Entry 6FPO (X-ray diffraction, 1.05 A resolution); this record covers chains S and L of the 4 polymer chains in the assembly.

Chain S:
Protein: Hydrogenase-1 small chain
From: Escherichia coli CFT073
Notes: EC 1.12.99.6
UniProt: P69740 (MBHS_ECOL6); residues 1-327 here correspond to UniProt positions 46-372 (UniProt number = residue number + 45)
Chain sequence (335 residues; numbered 1 to 335; the number before each row is that of its first residue):
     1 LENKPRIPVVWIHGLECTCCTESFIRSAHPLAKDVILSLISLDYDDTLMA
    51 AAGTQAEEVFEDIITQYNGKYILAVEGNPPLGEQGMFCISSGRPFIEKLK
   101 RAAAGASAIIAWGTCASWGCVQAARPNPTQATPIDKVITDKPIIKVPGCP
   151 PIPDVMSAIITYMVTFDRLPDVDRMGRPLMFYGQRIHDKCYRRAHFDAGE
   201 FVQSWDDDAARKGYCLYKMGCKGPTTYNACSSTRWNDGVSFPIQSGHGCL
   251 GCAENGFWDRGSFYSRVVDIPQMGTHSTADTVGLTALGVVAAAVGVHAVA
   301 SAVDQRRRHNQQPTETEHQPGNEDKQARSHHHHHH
Disordered / not traced: 1-3, 268-335
Differences from the reference sequence: expression tag (328-335)
Metal / ion sites: fe4-s3 cluster Fe: Cys-17, Cys-19, Cys-20, Glu-76, Cys-115, Cys-120, Cys-149; 4Fe-4S cluster Fe: His-187, Cys-190, Cys-215, Cys-221; 3Fe-4S cluster Fe: Cys-230, Cys-249, Cys-252
Residues lining bound ligands:
  - 3Fe-4S cluster (F3S): Ile-186, Thr-226, Asn-228, Cys-230, Trp-235, Phe-241, Pro-242, Cys-249, Leu-250, Gly-251, Cys-252, Ala-253
  - fe4-s3 cluster (SF3): Glu-16, Cys-17, Thr-18, Cys-19, Cys-20, Thr-21, Glu-76, Gly-113, Thr-114, Cys-115, Cys-120, Gly-148, Cys-149
  - 4Fe-4S cluster (SF4): Ile-186, His-187, Cys-190, Arg-192, Arg-193, Phe-196, Cys-215, Leu-216, Tyr-217, Cys-221, Gly-223, Pro-224, Ile-243
Curated features (UniProtKB/Swiss-Prot):
  - binding site ([4Fe-4S] cluster): Cys-17, Cys-20, Cys-115, Cys-149, His-187, Cys-190, Cys-215, Cys-221
  - binding site ([3Fe-4S] cluster): Cys-230, Cys-249, Cys-252

Chain L:
Protein: Hydrogenase-1 large chain
From: Escherichia coli K12
Notes: EC 1.12.99.6
UniProt: P0ACD8 (MBHL_ECOLI); numbering as in UniProt (aligned over 1-582)
Chain sequence (582 residues; numbered 1 to 582; the number before each row is that of its first residue):
     1 MSTQYETQGYTINNAGRRLVVDPITRIEGHMRCEVNINDQNVITNAVSCG
    51 TMFRGLEIILQGRDPRDAWAFVERICGVCTGVHALASVYAIEDAIGIKVP
   101 DNANIIRNIMLATLWCHDHLVHFYQLAGMDWIDVLDALKADPRKTSELAQ
   151 SLSSWPKSSPGYFFDVQNRLKKFVEGGQLGIFRNGYWGHPQYKLPPEANL
   201 MGFAHYLEALDFQREIVKIHAVFGGKNPHPNWIVGGMPCAINIDESGAVG
   251 AVNMERLNLVQSIITRTADFINNVMIPDALAIGQFNKPWSEIGTGLSDKC
   301 VLSYGAFPDIANDFGEKSLLMPGGAVINGDFNNVLPVDLVDPQQVQEFVD
   351 HAWYRYPNDQVGRHPFDGITDPWYNPGDVKGSDTNIQQLNEQERYSWIKA
   401 PRWRGNAMEVGPLARTLIAYHKGDAATVESVDRMMSALNLPLSGIQSTLG
   451 RILCRAHEAQWAAGKLQYFFDKLMTNLKNGNLATASTEKWEPATWPTECR
   501 GVGFTEAPRGALGHWAAIRDGKIDLYQCVVPTTWNASPRDPKGQIGAYEA
   551 ALMNTKMAIPEQPLEILRTLHSFDPCLACSTH
Disordered / not traced: 1
Modified positions: Cys-79 (S-hydroxycysteine; CSO)
Metal / ion sites: Mg2+: Glu-57, Cys-528; Ni2+: Cys-76, Cys-79, Cys-576, Cys-579; carbonmonoxide-(dicyano) iron Fe: Cys-79, Cys-579
Residues lining bound ligands: carbonmonoxide-(dicyano) iron (FCO): Cys-79, Val-82, His-83, Ala-507, Pro-508, Arg-509, Leu-512, Val-530, Pro-531, Thr-532, Cys-576, Cys-579
Curated features (UniProtKB/Swiss-Prot):
  - binding site (Ni(2+)): Cys-76, Cys-79, Cys-576, Cys-579

Chain S / chain L interface:
Pairs across the interface (204; chain S residue first):
  Pro-5(S) / Gln-178(L)
  Arg-6(S) / Phe-173(L)  hydrogen bond (side chain-backbone)
  Arg-6(S) / Gln-178(L)  hydrogen bond (backbone-side chain)
  His-13(S) / His-30(L)  hydrogen bond (backbone-side chain)
  Gly-14(S) / His-30(L)  hydrogen bond (backbone-side chain)
  Leu-15(S) / Met-52(L)  hydrophobic
  Leu-15(S) / Phe-53(L)
  Glu-16(S) / Glu-28(L)
  Glu-16(S) / Met-52(L)
  Glu-16(S) / Arg-54(L)
  Glu-16(S) / Ala-578(L)
  Cys-17(S) / Glu-28(L)
  Cys-17(S) / Arg-54(L)
  Cys-17(S) / Arg-74(L)
  Cys-17(S) / Ile-75(L)
  Cys-17(S) / Cys-76(L)
  Cys-17(S) / Gly-77(L)  hydrogen bond (backbone-backbone)
  Cys-17(S) / His-229(L)  hydrogen bond
  Thr-18(S) / Glu-28(L)  hydrogen bond
  Cys-19(S) / Pro-228(L)
  Cys-19(S) / His-229(L)
  Glu-22(S) / Gly-77(L)
  Glu-22(S) / Val-78(L)
  Glu-22(S) / His-117(L)
  Glu-22(S) / Pro-228(L)
  Ser-23(S) / Pro-228(L)
  Ile-25(S) / Gln-213(L)  hydrogen bond (backbone-side chain)
  Arg-26(S) / His-117(L)  hydrogen bond
  Arg-26(S) / Gln-213(L)  hydrogen bond
  Arg-26(S) / Arg-214(L)
  Arg-26(S) / Val-217(L)
  Arg-26(S) / Asn-227(L)  hydrogen bond
  Arg-26(S) / Pro-228(L)
  Ser-27(S) / Arg-214(L)
  Ala-28(S) / Arg-214(L)
  Leu-31(S) / Asp-211(L)
  Leu-31(S) / Arg-214(L)
  Lys-33(S) / Leu-210(L)
  Lys-33(S) / Asp-211(L)  salt bridge
  Asp-34(S) / Arg-169(L)  salt bridge
  Ile-36(S) / Phe-173(L)
  Leu-37(S) / Arg-169(L)
  Leu-37(S) / Lys-172(L)
  Leu-37(S) / Phe-173(L)
  Ser-38(S) / Arg-169(L)  hydrogen bond
  Ser-41(S) / Gln-178(L)
  Leu-42(S) / Gly-180(L)
  Leu-42(S) / Ile-181(L)  hydrogen bond (backbone-backbone)
  Asp-43(S) / Gly-180(L)
  Asp-43(S) / Arg-183(L)  salt bridge
  Tyr-44(S) / Pro-23(L)
  Asp-46(S) / Thr-25(L)
  Asp-46(S) / Arg-26(L)  hydrogen bond (backbone-backbone)
  Thr-47(S) / Arg-26(L)
  Thr-47(S) / Leu-126(L)
  Leu-48(S) / Arg-26(L)
  Leu-48(S) / Met-129(L)
  Leu-48(S) / Ile-181(L)
  Met-49(S) / Thr-25(L)
  Met-49(S) / Arg-26(L)  hydrogen bond (backbone-side chain)
  Met-49(S) / Ile-181(L)
  Ala-50(S) / Arg-26(L)  hydrogen bond (backbone-side chain)
  Ala-50(S) / Met-129(L)
  Ala-50(S) / Ile-181(L)  hydrogen bond (backbone-backbone)
  Ala-50(S) / Tyr-186(L)
  Ala-50(S) / Trp-187(L)  hydrophobic
  Ala-51(S) / Thr-25(L)  hydrogen bond (backbone-side chain)
  Ala-51(S) / Arg-183(L)
  Ala-51(S) / Asn-184(L)
  Ala-51(S) / Tyr-186(L)
  Ala-52(S) / Pro-23(L)
  Ala-52(S) / Thr-25(L)
  Ala-52(S) / Tyr-186(L)  hydrogen bond (backbone-side chain)
  Ala-52(S) / Leu-567(L)  hydrophobic
  Gly-53(S) / Val-21(L)
  Gly-53(S) / Asp-22(L)
  Gly-53(S) / Pro-23(L)  hydrogen bond (backbone-backbone)
  Gln-55(S) / Asn-184(L)  hydrogen bond (backbone-side chain)
  Gln-55(S) / Tyr-186(L)  hydrogen bond
  Gln-55(S) / Glu-561(L)  hydrogen bond (side chain-backbone)
  Gln-55(S) / Pro-563(L)
  Glu-57(S) / Asp-22(L)
  Glu-58(S) / Asn-184(L)  hydrogen bond
  Val-59(S) / Arg-183(L)
  Val-59(S) / Asn-184(L)
  Asp-62(S) / Arg-183(L)  salt bridge
  Ile-63(S) / Arg-183(L)
  Glu-83(S) / Trp-373(L)
  Glu-83(S) / Tyr-374(L)  hydrogen bond (side chain-backbone)
  Gln-84(S) / Asp-383(L)
  Gln-84(S) / Thr-384(L)
  Met-86(S) / Tyr-374(L)
  Met-86(S) / Asp-383(L)
  Met-86(S) / Thr-384(L)
  Met-86(S) / Ile-386(L)  hydrophobic
  Met-86(S) / Trp-397(L)  hydrogen bond (backbone-side chain)
  Phe-87(S) / Thr-51(L)
  Phe-87(S) / Met-52(L)
  Phe-87(S) / Phe-53(L)  hydrogen bond (backbone-backbone)
  Phe-87(S) / Pro-372(L)  hydrophobic
  Phe-87(S) / Trp-397(L)  hydrophobic
  Cys-88(S) / His-30(L)
  Cys-88(S) / Thr-51(L)
  Ile-89(S) / Thr-51(L)  hydrogen bond (backbone-backbone)
  Ser-90(S) / Asp-22(L)
  Ser-91(S) / Asp-22(L)  hydrogen bond (backbone-side chain)
  Ser-91(S) / Pro-23(L)
  Gly-92(S) / Asp-22(L)  hydrogen bond (backbone-side chain)
  Gly-92(S) / Arg-32(L)
  Gly-92(S) / Thr-384(L)
  Gly-92(S) / Asn-385(L)
  Gly-92(S) / Ile-386(L)  hydrogen bond (backbone-backbone)
  Arg-93(S) / Thr-384(L)
  Arg-93(S) / Asn-385(L)  hydrogen bond
  Pro-94(S) / Thr-384(L)
  Val-121(S) / Leu-56(L)  hydrophobic
  Val-121(S) / Ile-59(L)
  Val-121(S) / Phe-71(L)  hydrophobic
  Val-121(S) / Arg-74(L)
  Gln-122(S) / Arg-54(L)
  Gln-122(S) / Ile-59(L)
  Ala-124(S) / Ile-59(L)
  Ala-124(S) / Arg-63(L)
  Arg-125(S) / Ile-59(L)
  Arg-125(S) / Arg-63(L)  hydrogen bond (backbone-side chain)
  Pro-126(S) / Ile-58(L)  hydrophobic
  Pro-126(S) / Ile-59(L)
  Pro-128(S) / Arg-54(L)
  Pro-128(S) / Gly-55(L)
  Pro-128(S) / Ile-58(L)  hydrophobic
  Pro-128(S) / Ile-59(L)
  Thr-129(S) / Phe-53(L)
  Thr-129(S) / Arg-54(L)
  Cys-149(S) / Arg-74(L)  hydrogen bond (backbone-side chain)
  Cys-149(S) / Lys-226(L)  hydrogen bond (backbone-side chain)
  Cys-149(S) / His-229(L)
  Pro-150(S) / Lys-226(L)
  Pro-150(S) / Pro-228(L)
  Arg-192(S) / Gly-250(L)  hydrogen bond (side chain-backbone)
  Trp-205(S) / Ile-233(L)  hydrophobic
  Trp-205(S) / Ala-485(L)  hydrophobic
  Trp-205(S) / Thr-487(L)
  Trp-205(S) / Trp-490(L)
  Asp-206(S) / Ala-240(L)
  Asp-206(S) / Ala-483(L)
  Asp-206(S) / Thr-484(L)  hydrogen bond (side chain-backbone)
  Asp-206(S) / Ala-485(L)
  Ala-210(S) / Ala-240(L)
  Arg-211(S) / Ile-241(L)
  Arg-211(S) / Asn-242(L)  hydrogen bond (backbone-side chain)
  Arg-211(S) / Gly-247(L)
  Arg-211(S) / Ala-251(L)
  Arg-211(S) / Leu-482(L)
  Arg-211(S) / Ala-483(L)
  Lys-212(S) / Ser-246(L)
  Lys-212(S) / Gly-247(L)
  Gly-213(S) / Gly-250(L)  hydrogen bond (backbone-backbone)
  Trp-235(S) / Lys-226(L)
  Trp-235(S) / Asn-227(L)
  Asn-236(S) / Val-217(L)
  Asn-236(S) / Lys-218(L)
  Asn-236(S) / Ala-221(L)
  Asn-236(S) / Lys-226(L)
  Asn-236(S) / Asn-227(L)  hydrogen bond (side chain-backbone)
  Asp-237(S) / Lys-218(L)  salt bridge
  Val-239(S) / Lys-218(L)
  Val-239(S) / Ala-221(L)  hydrophobic
  Val-239(S) / Val-222(L)  hydrophobic
  Val-239(S) / Arg-256(L)  hydrogen bond (backbone-side chain)
  Val-239(S) / Leu-259(L)  hydrophobic
  Ser-240(S) / Ala-221(L)  hydrogen bond (side chain-backbone)
  Ser-240(S) / Gly-225(L)
  Phe-241(S) / Gly-225(L)  hydrogen bond (backbone-backbone)
  Pro-242(S) / Gly-225(L)
  Pro-242(S) / Lys-226(L)
  Pro-242(S) / Asn-231(L)
  Gln-244(S) / Arg-256(L)
  Ser-245(S) / Ala-221(L)  hydrogen bond (side chain-backbone)
  Ser-245(S) / Val-222(L)  hydrogen bond (side chain-backbone)
  Ser-245(S) / Gly-225(L)  hydrogen bond (side chain-backbone)
  Ser-245(S) / Pro-238(L)
  Ser-245(S) / Cys-239(L)  hydrogen bond (backbone-backbone)
  Gly-246(S) / Pro-238(L)
  His-247(S) / Trp-69(L)
  His-247(S) / Asn-231(L)
  His-247(S) / Trp-232(L)
  His-247(S) / Ile-233(L)
  Leu-250(S) / Asn-231(L)
  Cys-252(S) / Lys-226(L)
  Trp-258(S) / Arg-63(L)  hydrogen bond (backbone-side chain)
  Trp-258(S) / Ala-70(L)
  Trp-258(S) / Phe-71(L)  hydrophobic
  Trp-258(S) / Arg-74(L)
  Asp-259(S) / Arg-63(L)  salt bridge
  Ser-262(S) / Asp-67(L)  hydrogen bond
  Phe-263(S) / Asp-67(L)  hydrogen bond (backbone-side chain)
  Phe-263(S) / Ala-70(L)  hydrophobic
  Phe-263(S) / Phe-71(L)  hydrophobic
  Tyr-264(S) / Arg-66(L)
  Tyr-264(S) / Asp-67(L)
  Tyr-264(S) / Trp-69(L)  hydrogen bond
  Tyr-264(S) / Trp-232(L)
  Tyr-264(S) / Ile-233(L)
  Tyr-264(S) / Trp-490(L)  hydrophobic
Other interface residues (no listed pair), chain S (89 interface residues in all): Thr-54, Ala-56, Gln-66, Tyr-67, Ser-204
Other interface residues (no listed pair), chain L (98 interface residues in all): Ile-27, Gly-29, Asp-64, Gln-125, Phe-182, Gly-185, Leu-207, Glu-215, Phe-223, Gly-224, Trp-353, Gln-387, Gln-562

Summary:
The interface between chain S and chain L involves 89 residues on one side and 98 on the other, with 51
hydrogen bonds and 6 salt bridges. Polar contacts include Lys-33(S)/Asp-211(L), Asp-34(S)/Arg-169(L) and
Asp-43(S)/Arg-183(L). Chain S binds 4Fe-4S cluster, 3Fe-4S cluster and fe4-s3 cluster.
Chain S is Hydrogenase-1 small chain (Escherichia coli CFT073) and chain L is Hydrogenase-1 large chain
(Escherichia coli K12); the structure, High resolution structure of native Hydrogenase (Hyd-1), was determined
by X-ray diffraction together with 5LRY, 6FPI, 6FPW, 6G7R, 6GAL, 6GAM and 6GAN from the same study.
